6M6H - chains A and F of the 20 polymer chains in the assembly; structure by electron microscopy, 4.50 A resolution (low resolution: residue-level contacts below are approximate; hydrogen-bond / salt-bridge calls are withheld).

# Chain A (and F)
Name: Major capsid protein
From: Human herpesvirus 2
Notes: chain F of this document is another copy of the same molecule, construct and numbering; everything in this record applies to it too
Reference sequence: P89442 (MCP_HHV2H); numbering as in UniProt (aligned over 1-1374)
Chain sequence (1374 residues; numbered 1 to 1374; the number before each row is that of its first residue):
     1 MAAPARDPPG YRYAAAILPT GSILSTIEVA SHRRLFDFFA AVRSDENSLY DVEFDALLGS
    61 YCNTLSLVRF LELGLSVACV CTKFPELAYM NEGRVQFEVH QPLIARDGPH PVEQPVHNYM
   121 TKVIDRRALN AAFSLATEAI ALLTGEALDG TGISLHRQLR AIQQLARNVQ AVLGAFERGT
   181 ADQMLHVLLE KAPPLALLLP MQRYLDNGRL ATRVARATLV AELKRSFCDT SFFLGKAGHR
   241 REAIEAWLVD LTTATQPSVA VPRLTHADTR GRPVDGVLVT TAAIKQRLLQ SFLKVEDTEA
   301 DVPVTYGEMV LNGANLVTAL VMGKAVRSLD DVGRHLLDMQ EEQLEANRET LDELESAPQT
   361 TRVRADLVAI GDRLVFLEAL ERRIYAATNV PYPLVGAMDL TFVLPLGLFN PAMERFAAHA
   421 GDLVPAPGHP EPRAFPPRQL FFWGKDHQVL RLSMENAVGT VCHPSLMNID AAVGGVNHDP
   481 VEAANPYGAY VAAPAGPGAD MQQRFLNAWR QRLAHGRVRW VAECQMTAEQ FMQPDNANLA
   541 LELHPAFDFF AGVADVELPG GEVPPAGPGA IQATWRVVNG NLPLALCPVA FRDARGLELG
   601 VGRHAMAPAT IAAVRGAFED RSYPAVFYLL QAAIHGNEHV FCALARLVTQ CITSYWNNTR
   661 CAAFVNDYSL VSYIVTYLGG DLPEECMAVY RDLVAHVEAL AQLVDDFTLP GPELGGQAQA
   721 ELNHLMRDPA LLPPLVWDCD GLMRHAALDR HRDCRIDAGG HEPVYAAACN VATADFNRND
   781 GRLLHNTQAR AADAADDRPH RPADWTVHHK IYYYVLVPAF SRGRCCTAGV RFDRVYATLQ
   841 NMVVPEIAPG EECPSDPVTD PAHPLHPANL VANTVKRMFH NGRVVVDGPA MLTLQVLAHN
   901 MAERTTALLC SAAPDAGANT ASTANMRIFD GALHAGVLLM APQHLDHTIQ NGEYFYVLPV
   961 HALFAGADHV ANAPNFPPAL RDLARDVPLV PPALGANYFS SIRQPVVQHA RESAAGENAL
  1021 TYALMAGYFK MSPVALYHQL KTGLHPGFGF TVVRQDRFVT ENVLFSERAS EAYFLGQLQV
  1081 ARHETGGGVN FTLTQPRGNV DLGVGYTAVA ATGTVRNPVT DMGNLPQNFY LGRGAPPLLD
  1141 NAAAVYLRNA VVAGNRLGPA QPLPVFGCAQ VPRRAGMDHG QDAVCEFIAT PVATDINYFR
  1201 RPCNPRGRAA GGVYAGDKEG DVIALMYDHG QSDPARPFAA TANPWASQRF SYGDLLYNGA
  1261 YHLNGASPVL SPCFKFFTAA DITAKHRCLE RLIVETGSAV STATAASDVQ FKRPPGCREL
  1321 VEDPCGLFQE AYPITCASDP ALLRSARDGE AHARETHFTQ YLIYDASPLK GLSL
Unresolved in the structure: 1-27, 47-61, 144-152, 343-346 (chain F: 1-9, 346-359)
Cystine bridges: Cys-754/Cys-910

# Interface between chain A and chain F
Pairs across the interface (152; chain A residue first):
  Cys-62(A) / Gly-93(F)
  Cys-62(A) / Arg-94(F)
  Asn-63(A) / Val-95(F)
  Asn-63(A) / Gln-96(F)
  Thr-64(A) / Val-95(F)
  Thr-64(A) / Gln-96(F)
  Leu-65(A) / Phe-97(F)
  Leu-65(A) / Val-259(F)
  Leu-65(A) / Leu-1102(F)
  Ser-66(A) / Gln-96(F)
  Ser-66(A) / Phe-97(F)
  Ser-66(A) / Glu-98(F)
  Ser-66(A) / Tyr-119(F)
  Leu-67(A) / Val-259(F)
  Val-68(A) / Val-99(F)
  Val-68(A) / His-100(F)
  Val-68(A) / Val-259(F)
  Phe-70(A) / His-100(F)
  Ala-128(A) / Asp-107(F)
  Ala-128(A) / Gly-108(F)
  Leu-129(A) / Ala-105(F)
  Leu-129(A) / Arg-106(F)
  Asn-130(A) / Ala-105(F)
  Asn-130(A) / Arg-106(F)
  Asn-130(A) / Gly-108(F)
  Ala-131(A) / Val-112(F)
  Ala-132(A) / Val-112(F)
  Ala-132(A) / Glu-113(F)
  Ala-132(A) / Pro-115(F)
  Phe-133(A) / Gln-114(F)
  Asn-168(A) / His-100(F)
  Asn-168(A) / His-117(F)
  Gly-174(A) / Leu-103(F)
  Ala-175(A) / Leu-103(F)
  Ala-175(A) / Ala-105(F)
  Arg-178(A) / Pro-102(F)
  Arg-178(A) / Leu-103(F)
  Arg-178(A) / Ile-104(F)
  Gly-179(A) / Ile-104(F)
  Gln-183(A) / Asp-107(F)
  Ile-384(A) / Ile-104(F)
  Tyr-385(A) / Ile-104(F)
  Ala-386(A) / Pro-102(F)
  Thr-388(A) / Pro-102(F)
  Thr-388(A) / Ile-104(F)
  Thr-388(A) / Asn-207(F)
  Thr-388(A) / Gly-208(F)
  Asn-389(A) / Gly-208(F)
  Asn-389(A) / Arg-209(F)
  Val-390(A) / Ile-104(F)
  Val-390(A) / Arg-106(F)
  Val-390(A) / Asn-207(F)
  Val-390(A) / Gly-208(F)
  Pro-391(A) / Asn-207(F)
  Pro-391(A) / Gly-208(F)
  Val-395(A) / Asn-207(F)
  His-419(A) / His-419(F)
  Gly-421(A) / Ala-418(F)
  Gly-421(A) / His-419(F)
  Gly-421(A) / Ala-420(F)
  Asp-422(A) / Ala-418(F)
  Asp-422(A) / His-419(F)
  Leu-423(A) / Phe-416(F)
  Leu-423(A) / Ala-418(F)
  Val-424(A) / Phe-416(F)
  Val-424(A) / Ala-417(F)
  Val-424(A) / Phe-1358(F)
  Pro-425(A) / Arg-415(F)
  Pro-425(A) / Phe-1358(F)
  Ala-426(A) / Phe-1358(F)
  Arg-433(A) / Met-413(F)
  Arg-433(A) / Phe-416(F)
  Gln-439(A) / Met-413(F)
  Lys-445(A) / Ala-221(F)
  Gln-448(A) / Arg-1201(F)
  Val-449(A) / Asn-1197(F)
  Gly-602(A) / Ala-1014(F)
  Ser-672(A) / Leu-945(F)
  Val-675(A) / Arg-621(F)
  Val-675(A) / Ser-622(F)
  Thr-676(A) / Leu-945(F)
  Thr-676(A) / Asp-946(F)
  Tyr-677(A) / Asp-946(F)
  Tyr-677(A) / His-947(F)
  Tyr-677(A) / Thr-948(F)
  Gly-680(A) / Asn-658(F)
  Asp-681(A) / Arg-883(F)
  Leu-682(A) / Asn-658(F)
  Glu-684(A) / Asn-658(F)
  Glu-684(A) / Thr-659(F)
  Glu-684(A) / Arg-660(F)
  Arg-691(A) / Asp-620(F)
  Arg-691(A) / Ser-622(F)
  Glu-698(A) / Arg-621(F)
  Asp-705(A) / Asp-982(F)
  Asp-705(A) / Arg-985(F)
  Asp-705(A) / Asp-986(F)
  Asp-706(A) / Cys-524(F)
  Asp-706(A) / Arg-1011(F)
  Thr-708(A) / Cys-524(F)
  Pro-710(A) / Arg-517(F)
  Pro-710(A) / Val-521(F)
  Glu-713(A) / Ala-979(F)
  Ala-720(A) / Asp-982(F)
  Arg-727(A) / Arg-985(F)
  Pro-802(A) / His-944(F)
  Pro-802(A) / Asn-972(F)
  Ala-803(A) / Arg-981(F)
  Asp-804(A) / Arg-985(F)
  Lys-1041(A) / Glu-529(F)
  Arg-1116(A) / Arg-203(F)
  Asn-1117(A) / Thr-218(F)
  Val-1119(A) / Thr-218(F)
  Asn-1124(A) / Phe-1238(F)
  Gly-1154(A) / Pro-534(F)
  Arg-1156(A) / Ser-1232(F)
  Arg-1156(A) / Asp-1233(F)
  Arg-1156(A) / Pro-1237(F)
  Arg-1173(A) / Arg-213(F)
  Arg-1173(A) / Gly-1216(F)
  Arg-1173(A) / Lys-1218(F)
  Arg-1173(A) / Gln-1231(F)
  Arg-1174(A) / Arg-213(F)
  Arg-1174(A) / Ser-1232(F)
  Ala-1175(A) / Arg-213(F)
  Ala-1175(A) / Ala-1215(F)
  Ala-1175(A) / Gly-1216(F)
  Ala-1175(A) / Leu-1225(F)
  Ala-1175(A) / Gln-1231(F)
  Gly-1176(A) / Arg-213(F)
  Gly-1176(A) / Tyr-1214(F)
  Gly-1176(A) / Leu-1225(F)
  Gly-1176(A) / Pro-1234(F)
  Met-1177(A) / Arg-213(F)
  Met-1177(A) / Val-214(F)
  Met-1177(A) / Ala-217(F)
  Met-1177(A) / Tyr-1214(F)
  Asp-1178(A) / Ala-217(F)
  Asp-1178(A) / Ala-221(F)
  Asp-1178(A) / Tyr-1214(F)
  Asp-1178(A) / Pro-1234(F)
  His-1179(A) / Thr-218(F)
  His-1179(A) / Ala-221(F)
  His-1179(A) / Arg-1201(F)
  His-1179(A) / Ala-1235(F)
  Gly-1180(A) / Thr-218(F)
  Gln-1181(A) / Val-214(F)
  Ser-1307(A) / Val-214(F)
  Asp-1308(A) / Arg-213(F)
  Asp-1339(A) / Met-413(F)
  Ala-1341(A) / Phe-416(F)
  Arg-1344(A) / Glu-1355(F)
Other interface residues (no listed pair), chain A (105 interface residues in all): Arg-127, Gln-164, Ala-171, Val-172, Asp-182, His-186, Ala-387, Pro-432, Asp-446, His-447, Arg-451, Gly-679, Pro-683, Gln-702, Leu-709, His-800, Trp-805, Ala-1153, Asn-1155, Ala-1305, Ala-1306, Pro-1340, Arg-1347
Other interface residues (no listed pair), chain F (91 interface residues in all): Gln-101, His-110, Thr-212, Lys-224, Arg-225, Glu-414, Ala-528, Arg-1200, Asp-1221, Ala-1224, Glu-1350

# In short
The interface between chain A and chain F involves 105 residues on one side and 91 on the other.
Chain A and chain F are both Major capsid protein (Human herpesvirus 2); the structure, Structure of HSV2
C-capsid portal vertex, was determined by electron microscopy (same publication as 6M6G and 6M6I).
